1M4T - chains B and D of the 4 polymer chains in the assembly; structure by X-ray diffraction, 1.77 A resolution.

[Chain B (and D)]
Molecule: Acetyl-CoA acetyltransferase
From: Zoogloea ramigera
Notes: EC 2.3.1.9; engineered mutation(s): Cys89 butyrylated; chain D of this document is another copy of the same molecule, construct and numbering; everything in this record applies to it too
Reference sequence: P07097 (THIL_ZOORA); the construct has insertions or renumbered stretches relative to UniProt, so the offset changes along the chain: 1-9 = UniProt 1-9; 11-392 = UniProt 10-391
Sequence (392 residues; row label = number of the first residue in the row):
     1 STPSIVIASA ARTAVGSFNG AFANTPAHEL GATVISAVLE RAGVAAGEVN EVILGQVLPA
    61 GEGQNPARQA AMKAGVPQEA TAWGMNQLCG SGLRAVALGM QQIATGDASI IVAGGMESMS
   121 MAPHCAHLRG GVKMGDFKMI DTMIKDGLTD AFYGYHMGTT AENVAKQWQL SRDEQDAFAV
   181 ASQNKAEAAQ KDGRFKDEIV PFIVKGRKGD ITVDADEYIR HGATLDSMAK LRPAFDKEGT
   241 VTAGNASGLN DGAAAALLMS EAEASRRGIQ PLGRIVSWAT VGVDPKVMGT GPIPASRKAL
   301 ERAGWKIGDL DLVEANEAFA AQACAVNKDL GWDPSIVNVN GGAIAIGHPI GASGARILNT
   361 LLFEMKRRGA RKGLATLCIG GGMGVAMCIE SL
Unresolved in the structure: 1-2
Modified positions: Cys89 (s-butyryl-cystein; CY4)
Sequence notes: insertion (10); modified residue (89); conflict Arg129 (Ala128 in P07097)

[How chain B and chain D interact]
Pairs across the interface - 15 pairs, chain B then chain D:
  Leu128(B) with Gly131(D); Val132(D), hydrogen bond (backbone-backbone); Phe137(D), hydrophobic
  Arg129(B) with Gly131(D); Val132(D); Lys133(D), hydrogen bond (side chain-backbone); Met134(D)
  Gly131(B) with Leu128(D); Arg129(D); Gly131(D)
  Val132(B) with Leu128(D), hydrogen bond (backbone-backbone); Arg129(D)
  Lys133(B) with Arg129(D), hydrogen bond (backbone-side chain)
  Met134(B) with Arg129(D)
  Phe137(B) with Leu128(D), hydrophobic
Also at the interface, not in a pair above, chain B (8 interface residues in all): Gly130
Also at the interface, not in a pair above, chain D (8 interface residues in all): Gly130

[Overview]
The chain B/chain D interface involves 8 residues from each chain, with 4 hydrogen bonds. Polar contacts
include Arg129(B)-Lys133(D) and Leu128(B)-Val132(D).
Chain B and chain D are both Acetyl-CoA acetyltransferase (Zoogloea ramigera); the structure, Biosynthetic
thiolase, Cys89 butyrylated, was determined by X-ray diffraction together with 1M1O, 1M1T, 1M3K, 1M3Z and 1M4S
from the same study.
